4YZ6 - chains A and B; structure by X-ray diffraction, 1.95 A resolution.

[Chain A]
Molecule: Transcription factor MYC3
Organism: Arabidopsis thaliana
UniProtKB: Q9FIP9 (MYC3_ARATH); residues 44-238 here = UniProt positions 44-238
Sequence (195 residues; numbered 44 to 238; the number before each row is that of its first residue):
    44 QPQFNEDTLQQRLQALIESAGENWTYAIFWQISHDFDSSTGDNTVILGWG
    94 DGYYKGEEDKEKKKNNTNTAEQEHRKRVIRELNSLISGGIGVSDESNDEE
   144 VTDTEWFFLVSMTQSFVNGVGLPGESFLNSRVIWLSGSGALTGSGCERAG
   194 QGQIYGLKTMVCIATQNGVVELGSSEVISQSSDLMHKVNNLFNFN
Not modelled in the structure: 101-109, 131-141
Curated features (UniProtKB/Swiss-Prot):
  - mutagenesis: Asp-94 (D94A/Q/S: Exhibits an atr2D-like phenotype; dominant resistance to 5-methyl-tryptophan (5MT), a toxic tryptophan analog; D94E: No effect, normal sensitivity to 5MT; D94N: In atr2D ...)
From the paper describing this entry:
  - mutagenesis - D94A/Y97A, L152A/M155A: increased signaling

[Chain B]
Molecule: Protein TIFY 10A
UniProtKB: Q9LMA8 (TI10A_ARATH); residue numbers follow UniProt; this construct covers 200-221
Sequence (22 residues; each row starts with the number of its first residue):
   200 ELPIARRASLHRFLEKRKDRVT
Not modelled in the structure: 200, 219-221

[Interface between chain A and chain B]
Pairs across the interface (31; chain A residue first):
  Gln-53(A) with Arg-211(B)
  Gln-74(A) with Ala-204(B)
  Trp-92(A) with Ala-204(B); Arg-205(B); Ser-208(B), hydrogen bond
  Gly-93(A) with Ala-204(B)
  Asp-94(A) with Ser-208(B), hydrogen bond; Arg-211(B), salt bridge
  Gly-95(A) with Ser-208(B)
  Tyr-96(A) with Lys-215(B)
  Tyr-97(A) with Phe-212(B), hydrophobic; Lys-215(B), hydrogen bond (backbone-side chain)
  Ile-122(A) with Leu-213(B), hydrophobic
  Leu-125(A) with Leu-209(B), hydrophobic; Leu-213(B)
  Asn-126(A) with Leu-213(B); Lys-217(B)
  Leu-128(A) with Leu-201(B), hydrophobic; Arg-206(B)
  Ile-129(A) with Arg-206(B), hydrogen bond (backbone-side chain); Leu-209(B), hydrophobic; His-210(B)
  Glu-142(A) with Arg-216(B), hydrogen bond (backbone-side chain)
  Glu-143(A) with Arg-216(B), hydrogen bond (backbone-side chain)
  Val-144(A) with Arg-216(B)
  Glu-148(A) with Phe-212(B); Arg-216(B), salt bridge
  Phe-151(A) with Phe-212(B), hydrophobic
  Leu-152(A) with Leu-209(B), hydrophobic
  Met-155(A) with Leu-209(B), hydrophobic
  Thr-156(A) with Arg-205(B)

[In short]
21 residues of chain A and 13 residues of chain B are in contact; the contacts include 6 hydrogen bonds and 2
salt bridges. Among the polar pairs are Asp-94(A)/Arg-211(B), Glu-148(A)/Arg-216(B) and Trp-92(A)/Ser-208(B).
UniProt lists one mutagenesis site on chain A. The paper reports that D94A/Y97A and L152A/M155A of chain A
increase signaling.
Here chain A is Transcription factor MYC3 (Arabidopsis thaliana) and chain B is Protein TIFY 10A. Entry 4YZ6
(Crystal Structure of Myc3[44-238] from Arabidopsis in complex with Jaz1 peptide [200-221]) was determined by
X-ray diffraction together with 4RQW, 4RRU, 4RS9 and 4YWC from the same study.
